7XK3 - chains C and E of the 6 polymer chains in the assembly; structure by electron microscopy, 3.10 A resolution.

Chain C:
Protein: Na(+)-translocating NADH-quinone reductase subunit C
Organism: Vibrio cholerae O395
Notes: EC 7.2.1.1
UniProtKB: A5F5Y7 (NQRC_VIBC3); residues 1-257 here = UniProt positions 1-257
Chain sequence (257 residues; row label = number of the first residue in the row):
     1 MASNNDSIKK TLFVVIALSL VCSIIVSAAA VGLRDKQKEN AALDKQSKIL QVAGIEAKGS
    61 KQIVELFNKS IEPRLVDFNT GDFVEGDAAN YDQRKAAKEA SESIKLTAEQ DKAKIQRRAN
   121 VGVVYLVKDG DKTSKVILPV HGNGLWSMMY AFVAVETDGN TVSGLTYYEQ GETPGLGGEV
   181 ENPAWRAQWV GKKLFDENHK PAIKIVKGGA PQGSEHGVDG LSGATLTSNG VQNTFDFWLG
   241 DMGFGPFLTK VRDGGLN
Disordered / not traced: 1-5, 257
Glycans and other covalent adducts: flavin mononucleotide (FMN) linked to Thr225
Ligand contacts: FMN (flavin mononucleotide): Leu145, Trp146, Glu172, Thr173, Leu176, Gly177, Lys207, Gly223, Ala224, Leu226, Thr227
UniProt features mapped onto this chain:
  - modified residue: Thr225 (FMN phosphoryl threonine)
  - mutagenesis: His216 (H216L: Decrease in FMN binding), Thr225 (T225L: Loss of FMN binding)
Reported in the primary citation:
  - binding site for flavin mononucleotide: Leu145, Trp146, Thr173, Leu176, Thr225

Chain E:
Protein: Na(+)-translocating NADH-quinone reductase subunit E
Organism: Vibrio cholerae O395
Notes: EC 7.2.1.1
UniProtKB: A5F5Y5 (NQRE_VIBC3); residues 1-198 here = UniProt positions 1-198
Chain sequence (198 residues; row label = number of the first residue in the row):
     1 MEHYISLLVK SIFIENMALS FFLGMCTFLA VSKKVKTSFG LGIAVIVVLT ISVPVNNLVY
    61 NLVLKPDALV EGVDLSFLNF ITFIGVIAAL VQILEMILDR FFPPLYNALG IFLPLITVNC
   121 AIFGGVSFMV QRDYSFAESV VYGFGSGVGW MLAIVALAGI REKMKYSDVP PGLRGLGITF
   181 ITAGLMALGF MSFSGVQL
Ligand contacts:
  - Ca2+ (CA): Met17, Leu23, Ala121, Ser146
  - 2Fe-2S cluster (FES): Gly24, Met25, Cys26, Asn119, Cys120
Reported in the primary citation:
  - 2Fe-2S cluster coordination: Cys26, Cys120

Chain C / chain E interface:
Residue-residue contacts (8):
  Ser27(C) with Phe77(E)
  Ala30(C) with Phe77(E), hydrophobic
  Arg34(C) with Asp74(E), hydrogen bond (side chain-backbone); Phe77(E)
  Asn143(C) with Gln197(E)
  Leu145(C) with Gln197(E)
  Trp146(C) with Ser194(E); Gly195(E)
Interface residues without a listed pair, chain C (7 interface residues in all): Val26

Overview:
7 residues of chain C face 5 of chain E across their interface; the contacts include 1 hydrogen bond. Its one
hydrogen-bonded contact is Arg34(C)-Asp74(E). Ligands of chain E: 2Fe-2S cluster and Ca2+. From the paper: a
binding site for flavin mononucleotide at Leu145(C), Trp146(C) and Thr173(C) among others; 2Fe-2S cluster
coordination by Cys26(E) and Cys120(E).
Chain C is Na(+)-translocating NADH-quinone reductase subunit C and chain E is Na(+)-translocating
NADH-quinone reductase subunit E, both from Vibrio cholerae O395; the structure, Cryo-EM structure of
Na+-pumping NADH-ubiquinone oxidoreductase from Vibrio cholerae, state 1, was determined by electron
microscopy together with 7XK4, 7XK5, 7XK6 and 7XK7 from the same study.
